9G9I - chains C and H of the 10 polymer chains in the assembly; structure by electron microscopy, 3.31 A resolution.

Chain C:
Molecule: CRISPR system Cms protein Csm2
From: Enterococcus italicus DSM 15952
Reference sequence: E6LHV6 (CSM2_ENTI1); residue numbers follow UniProt; this construct covers 1-140
Sequence (140 residues; each row starts with the number of its first residue):
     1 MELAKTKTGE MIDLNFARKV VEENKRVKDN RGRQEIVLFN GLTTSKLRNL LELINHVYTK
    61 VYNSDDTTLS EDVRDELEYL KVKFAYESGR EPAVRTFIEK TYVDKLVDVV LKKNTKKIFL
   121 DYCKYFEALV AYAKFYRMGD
Disordered / not traced: 1-14, 26-37, 138-140

Chain H:
Molecule: CRISPR system Cms protein Csm5
From: Enterococcus italicus DSM 15952
Reference sequence: E6LHV3 (CSM5_ENTI1); residues 1-349 here = UniProt positions 1-349
Sequence (379 residues; each row starts with the number of its first residue):
     1 MIEKVYQVKL KVYGPVHIGS GKIIRKQEYI YDRRKSLAHI VDGPNLVKFL NKKGKFTAYL
    61 QYLNTTKERA DLYTFLRQEQ IDTNDWKTFV LYTERVNQGK IDMKDHNPYS RTSTNRRQVD
   121 KGMNDLHLFV RDGRGDLYIP GSSLKGALRT VLEGANQSAE AFHSLSISDS LPIDPKNLAI
   181 YQKIDINKEL KPMPLYRECV NVGTTVEFTM KINSDDWTIE KIEKQIQQAY LQYWNKWFVG
   241 MVTTPGGKAF IKGGGLPSVL HAKHRPTVLF LGGGTGFPSK TTHYLQKPKE QAQKDIFAIL
   301 QRRFRNVYGK MATVPKNVPM VLKGTVNDST NKWYQQGVCL LEFQPIGEAL EVLFQGPGGG
   361 WSHPQFEKGG GWSHPQFEK
Disordered / not traced: 1-2, 101-120, 155-160, 261-265, 269-274, 318-334, 346-379
Sequence notes: expression tag (350-379)

How chain C and chain H interact:
Pairs across the interface - 20 pairs, chain C then chain H:
  Glu-52(C) / Lys-22(H)  salt bridge
  Asp-72(C) / Pro-44(H)
  Asp-75(C) / Pro-44(H)
  Asp-75(C) / Val-47(H)
  Glu-78(C) / Phe-56(H)
  Tyr-79(C) / Gln-27(H)  hydrogen bond
  Tyr-79(C) / Glu-28(H)
  Tyr-79(C) / Gly-43(H)
  Val-82(C) / Tyr-59(H)  hydrophobic
  Lys-83(C) / Gln-27(H)
  Lys-83(C) / Glu-28(H)  salt bridge
  Ala-85(C) / Leu-63(H)  hydrophobic
  Tyr-86(C) / Arg-25(H)
  Tyr-86(C) / Lys-26(H)  hydrogen bond
  Tyr-86(C) / Gln-27(H)
  Tyr-86(C) / Ala-70(H)
  Glu-87(C) / Arg-25(H)  salt bridge
  Gly-89(C) / Lys-67(H)
  Arg-90(C) / Arg-25(H)
  Arg-90(C) / Lys-67(H)  hydrogen bond (backbone-backbone)
Also at the interface, not in a pair above, chain C (16 interface residues in all): Asn-49, Glu-76, Lys-81, Arg-95
Also at the interface, not in a pair above, chain H (18 interface residues in all): Ile-23, Leu-46, Leu-60, Glu-68, Arg-69

Overview:
16 residues of chain C and 18 residues of chain H are in contact; the contacts include 3 hydrogen bonds and 3
salt bridges. Among the polar pairs are Glu-52(C)/Lys-22(H), Lys-83(C)/Glu-28(H) and Glu-87(C)/Arg-25(H).
Here chain C is CRISPR system Cms protein Csm2 and chain H is CRISPR system Cms protein Csm5, both from
Enterococcus italicus DSM 15952. Entry 9G9I (CryoEM structure of Enterococcus italicus Csm-crRNA-CTR2 complex
bound to pNppA3 and AMPNPP) was determined by electron microscopy (same publication as 9G9A, 9G9B, 9G9C, 9G9D,
9G9E, 9G9F and 4 further entries).
